Entry 3TI0 (X-ray diffraction, 1.62 A resolution); this record covers chains A and C of the 3 polymer chains in the assembly.

== Chain A ==
Name: DNA polymerase I
Notes: EC 2.7.7.7; fragment: Bacillus Fragment
Reference sequence: C9RTX7 (C9RTX7_GEOSY); numbering as in UniProt (aligned over 285-876)
Sequence (592 residues; numbered 285 to 876; the number before each row is that of its first residue):
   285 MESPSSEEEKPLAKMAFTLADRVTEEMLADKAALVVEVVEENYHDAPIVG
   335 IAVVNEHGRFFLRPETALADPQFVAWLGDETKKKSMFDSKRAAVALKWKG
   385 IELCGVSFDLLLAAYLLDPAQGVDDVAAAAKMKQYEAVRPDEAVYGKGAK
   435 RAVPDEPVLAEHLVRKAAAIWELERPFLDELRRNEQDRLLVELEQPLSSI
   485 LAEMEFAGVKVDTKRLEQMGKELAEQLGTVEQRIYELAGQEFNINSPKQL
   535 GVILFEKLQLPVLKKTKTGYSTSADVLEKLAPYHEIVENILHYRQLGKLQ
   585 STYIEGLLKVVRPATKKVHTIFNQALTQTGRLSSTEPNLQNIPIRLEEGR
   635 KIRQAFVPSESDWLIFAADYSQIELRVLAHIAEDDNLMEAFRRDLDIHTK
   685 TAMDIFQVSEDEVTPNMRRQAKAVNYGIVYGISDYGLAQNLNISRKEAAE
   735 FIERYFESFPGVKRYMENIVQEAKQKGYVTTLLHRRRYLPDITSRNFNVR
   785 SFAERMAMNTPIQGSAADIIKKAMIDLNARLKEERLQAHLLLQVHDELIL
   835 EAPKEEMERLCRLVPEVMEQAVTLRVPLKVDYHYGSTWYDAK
Not modelled in the structure: 285-297
Differences from the reference sequence: engineered mutation Ala598 (Asp in C9RTX7), Tyr710 (Phe in C9RTX7)
Bound ions: Mg2+: Asp653, Tyr654, Asp830 (together with 2'-3'-dideoxyguanosine-5'-triphosphate)
Small-molecule neighbours: 2'-3'-dideoxyguanosine-5'-triphosphate (DG3): Arg615, Asp653, Tyr654, Ser655, Gln656, Ile657, Glu658, His682, Arg702, Lys706, Ala707, Tyr710, Tyr714, Asn793, Asp830

== Chain C ==
Molecule: 13-nt DNA strand
Sequence (13 nucleotides; row label = number of the first residue in the row; numbering starts at 0):
     0 CATCCGAGTCAGG
Not modelled in the structure: 0

== Interface between chain A and chain C ==
Residue-residue contacts (48):
  Asn527(A) - DG11(C)  hydrogen bond to the phosphate
  Asn529(A) - DG11(C)  sugar contact
  Ser530(A) - DG11(C)  hydrogen bond to the phosphate
  Ser530(A) - DG12(C)  hydrogen bond to the phosphate
  Gln533(A) - DG12(C)  hydrogen bond to the phosphate
  Lys582(A) - DG7(C)  base contact
  Lys582(A) - DT8(C)  hydrogen bond to the base
  Lys582(A) - DC9(C)  sugar contact
  Ser585(A) - DC9(C)  phosphate contact
  Ser585(A) - DA10(C)  phosphate contact
  Thr586(A) - DC9(C)  sugar contact
  Gly590(A) - DC9(C)  phosphate contact
  Leu610(A) - DA6(C)  phosphate contact
  Leu610(A) - DG7(C)  phosphate contact
  Thr611(A) - DA6(C)  phosphate contact
  Gln612(A) - DG5(C)  phosphate contact
  Gln612(A) - DA6(C)  hydrogen bond to the phosphate
  Thr613(A) - DG5(C)  sugar contact
  Arg615(A) - DG5(C)  hydrogen bond to the base
  Ser617(A) - DA6(C)  phosphate contact
  Ser617(A) - DG7(C)  hydrogen bond to the phosphate
  Ser618(A) - DG7(C)  sugar contact
  Thr619(A) - DG7(C)  phosphate contact
  Thr619(A) - DT8(C)  phosphate contact
  Glu620(A) - DT8(C)  hydrogen bond to the phosphate
  Asn622(A) - DG7(C)  hydrogen bond to the sugar
  Asn625(A) - DG7(C)  base contact
  Ala707(A) - DC3(C)  base contact
  Tyr710(A) - DC3(C)  base contact
  Gly711(A) - DC3(C)  base contact
  Tyr714(A) - DC3(C)  base contact
  Ile716(A) - DC3(C)  hydrogen bond to the sugar
  Ser717(A) - DT2(C)  hydrogen bond to the base
  Ser717(A) - DC3(C)  hydrogen bond to the phosphate
  Tyr719(A) - DT2(C)  base contact
  Gly720(A) - DC3(C)  hydrogen bond to the phosphate
  Arg729(A) - DT2(C)  hydrogen bond to the base
  Arg771(A) - DG5(C)  salt bridge to the phosphate
  Phe781(A) - DA1(C)  base contact
  Asn782(A) - DA1(C)  phosphate contact
  Phe786(A) - DT2(C)  phosphate contact
  Phe786(A) - DC4(C)  phosphate contact
  Arg789(A) - DC3(C)  hydrogen bond to the phosphate
  Arg789(A) - DC4(C)  salt bridge to the phosphate
  Met790(A) - DG5(C)  phosphate contact
  Asn793(A) - DC4(C)  sugar contact
  Gln797(A) - DC4(C)  hydrogen bond to the base
  Gln797(A) - DG5(C)  hydrogen bond to the sugar
Other interface residues (no listed pair), chain A (41 interface residues in all): Lys532, Glu589, Asn607, Gly715, His829

== Overview ==
The interface between chain A and chain C involves 41 residues on one side and 12 on the other; the contacts
include 18 hydrogen bonds and 2 salt bridges. Polar contacts include Lys582(A)-DT8(C), Arg615(A)-DG5(C) and
Ser717(A)-DT2(C). Bound to chain A: 2'-3'-dideoxyguanosine-5'-triphosphate.
Chain A is DNA polymerase I and chain C is a 13-nt DNA strand; the structure, Crystal Structure of Bacillus
DNA Polymerase I Large Fragment Bound to DNA and ddGTP-dC in Closed ..., was determined by X-ray diffraction
(same publication as 3PV8, 3PX0, 3PX4, 3PX6, 3TAP, 3TAQ, 3TAR and 3THV).
